PDB entry 2X0L | X-ray diffraction, 3.00 A resolution | chains A and C of the 3 polymer chains in the assembly

[Chain A]
Protein: Lysine-specific histone demethylase 1
From: Homo sapiens
Notes: EC 1.-.-.-
UniProtKB: O60341 (KDM1_HUMAN); residue numbers follow UniProt; this construct covers 123-852
Chain sequence (734 residues; row label = number of the first residue in the row; a row labelled like 369A-369D holds insertion residues (369A, then the next letters in order)):
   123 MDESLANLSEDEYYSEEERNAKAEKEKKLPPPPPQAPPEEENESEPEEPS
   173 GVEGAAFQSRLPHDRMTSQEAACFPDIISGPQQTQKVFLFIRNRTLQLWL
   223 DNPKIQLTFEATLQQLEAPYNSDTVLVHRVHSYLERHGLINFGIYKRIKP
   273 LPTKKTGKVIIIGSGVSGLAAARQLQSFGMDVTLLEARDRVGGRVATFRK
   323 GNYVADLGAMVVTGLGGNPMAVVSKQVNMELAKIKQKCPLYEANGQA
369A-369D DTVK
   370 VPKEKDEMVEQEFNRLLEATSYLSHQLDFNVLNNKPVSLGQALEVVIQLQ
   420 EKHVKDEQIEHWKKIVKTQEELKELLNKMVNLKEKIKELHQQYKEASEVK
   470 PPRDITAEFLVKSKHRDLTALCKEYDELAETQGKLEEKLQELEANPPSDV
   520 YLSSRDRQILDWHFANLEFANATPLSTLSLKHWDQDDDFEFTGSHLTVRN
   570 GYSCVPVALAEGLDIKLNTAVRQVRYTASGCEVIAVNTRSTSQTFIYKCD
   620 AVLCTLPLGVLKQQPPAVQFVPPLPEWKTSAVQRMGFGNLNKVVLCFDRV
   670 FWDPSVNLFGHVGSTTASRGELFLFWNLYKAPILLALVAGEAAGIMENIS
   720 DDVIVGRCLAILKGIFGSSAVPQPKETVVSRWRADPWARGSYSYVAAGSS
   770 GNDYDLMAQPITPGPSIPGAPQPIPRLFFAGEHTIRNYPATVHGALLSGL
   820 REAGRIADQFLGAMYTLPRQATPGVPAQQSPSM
Not modelled in the structure: 123-170, 837-852
Differences from the reference sequence: insertion (369A-369D)
Small-molecule neighbours: FAD (flavin-adenine dinucleotide): Ile284, Gly285, Ser286, Gly287, Val288, Ser289, Gly290, Leu307, Glu308, Ala309, Arg310, Gly314, Gly315, Arg316, Val317, Leu329, Gly330, Ala331, Met332, Val333, Thr588, Ala589, Val590, Thr624, Leu625, Pro626, Val629, Val637, Leu659, Lys661, Trp751, Trp756, Ser760, Tyr761, Gly800, Glu801, Ala809, Thr810, Val811, His812, Ala814

[Chain C]
Protein: Histone H3 peptide
UniProtKB: Q5TEC6 (Q5TEC6_HUMAN); residues 1-16 here correspond to UniProt positions 2-17 (UniProt number = residue number + 1)
Chain sequence (16 residues; numbered 1 to 16; the number before each row is that of its first residue):
     1 ARTMQTARKSTGGKAP
Differences from the reference sequence: engineered mutation Met4 (Lys5 in Q5TEC6)
Curated features (UniProtKB/Swiss-Prot):
  - modified residue: Arg2 (Asymmetric dimethylarginine), Thr3 (Phosphothreonine), Gln5 (5-glutamyl dopamine), Thr6 (Phosphothreonine), Arg8 (Citrulline), Lys9 (N6,N6,N6-trimethyllysine), Ser10 (ADP-ribosylserine), Thr11 (Phosphothreonine), Lys14 (N6-(2-hydroxyisobutyryl)lysine)

[How chain A and chain C interact]
Pairs across the interface (45; chain A residue first):
  Val333(A) - Thr6(C)
  Ile356(A) - Thr6(C)
  Gln358(A) - Thr6(C)
  Gln358(A) - Lys9(C)  hydrogen bond
  Cys360(A) - Arg8(C)  hydrogen bond (backbone-side chain)
  Leu362(A) - Arg8(C)
  Asp375(A) - Arg8(C)  salt bridge
  Glu379(A) - Arg8(C)  salt bridge
  Phe382(A) - Ser10(C)
  Asn383(A) - Ser10(C)
  Asn383(A) - Thr11(C)  hydrogen bond (side chain-backbone)
  Asn383(A) - Gly12(C)  hydrogen bond (side chain-backbone)
  Leu386(A) - Arg2(C)
  Leu386(A) - Ser10(C)
  Leu386(A) - Gly12(C)
  Glu387(A) - Gly12(C)
  Glu387(A) - Gly13(C)  hydrogen bond (side chain-backbone)
  Trp531(A) - Arg8(C)
  Asn535(A) - Gln5(C)  hydrogen bond (backbone-side chain)
  Asn535(A) - Ala7(C)
  Asn535(A) - Arg8(C)
  Leu536(A) - Gln5(C)
  Leu536(A) - Ser10(C)
  Ala539(A) - Ala1(C)  hydrogen bond (backbone-backbone)
  Ala539(A) - Met4(C)
  Ala539(A) - Gln5(C)
  Asn540(A) - Ala1(C)
  Asn540(A) - Arg2(C)
  Trp552(A) - Arg2(C)
  Asp553(A) - Arg2(C)  salt bridge
  Asp553(A) - Gly13(C)
  Asp555(A) - Ala1(C)
  Asp555(A) - Thr3(C)  hydrogen bond
  Asp556(A) - Arg2(C)  salt bridge
  Asp556(A) - Lys14(C)
  Glu559(A) - Lys14(C)  salt bridge
  His564(A) - Gln5(C)  hydrogen bond (side chain-backbone)
  His564(A) - Thr6(C)  hydrogen bond
  His564(A) - Lys9(C)
  Leu677(A) - Ala7(C)  hydrophobic
  Leu693(A) - Ala7(C)  hydrophobic
  Trp695(A) - Thr6(C)
  Tyr761(A) - Met4(C)
  Ala809(A) - Met4(C)
  Thr810(A) - Met4(C)
Interface residues without a listed pair, chain A (33 interface residues in all): Thr335, Pro361, Ser390, His532, Phe538

[Overview]
33 residues of chain A face 14 of chain C across their interface; the contacts include 10 hydrogen bonds and 5
salt bridges. Polar contacts include Asp375(A)-Arg8(C), Glu379(A)-Arg8(C) and Asp553(A)-Arg2(C). Chain A binds
flavin-adenine dinucleotide.
Here chain A is Lysine-specific histone demethylase 1 (Homo sapiens) and chain C is Histone H3 peptide. Entry
2X0L (Crystal structure of a neuro-specific splicing variant of human histone lysine demethylase LSD1) was
determined by X-ray diffraction.
